Entry 8YY9 (electron microscopy, 2.70 A resolution); this record covers chains 1 and M of the 39 polymer chains in the assembly.

# Chain 1
Molecule: Antenna pigment protein alpha chain
Organism: Dinoroseobacter shibae DFL 12
UniProt: A8LQ15 (A8LQ15_DINSH); residues 1-53 here = UniProt positions 1-53
Chain sequence (53 residues; each row starts with the number of its first residue):
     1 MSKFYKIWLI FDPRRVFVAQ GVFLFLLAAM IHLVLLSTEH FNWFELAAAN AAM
Disordered / not traced: 1, 52-53
Ligand contacts:
  - Spheroidenone (A1EFU; (4E,16E,26E)-2-methoxy-2,6,10,14,19,23,27,31-octamethyl-dotriaconta-4,6,8,10,12,14,16,18,20,22,26,30-dodecaen-3-one), molecule 1: Phe4, Lys6, Ile7, Leu9, Ile10
  - Spheroidenone (A1EFU), molecule 2: Phe17, Gln20, Phe23, Leu24, Leu27, Met30, Ile31, Val34
  - Spheroidenone (A1EFU), molecule 3: Phe17, Gln20, Gly21
  - Spheroidenone (A1EFU), molecule 4: Phe25, Ala28, Ala29, His32, Leu36, Trp43
  - bacteriochlorophyll a (BCL), molecule 1: Phe4, Ile7, Trp8, Phe11, Val16, Gln20, Phe23, Ile31
  - bacteriochlorophyll a (BCL), molecule 2: Gly21, Leu24, Phe25, Ala28, His32, Leu35, Trp43, Phe44
  - bacteriochlorophyll a (BCL), molecule 3: Leu24, Leu27, Ala28, Ile31, His32, Leu35, Phe41
  - MW9 ((21R,24R,27S)-24,27,28-trihydroxy-18,24-dioxo-19,23,25-trioxa-24lambda~5~-phosphaoctacosan-21-yl (9Z)-octadec-9-enoate): Arg14, Val18, Val22

# Chain M
Molecule: Reaction center protein M chain
Organism: Dinoroseobacter shibae DFL 12
UniProt: A8LQ17 (A8LQ17_DINSH); numbering as in UniProt (aligned over 1-330)
Chain sequence (330 residues; numbered 1 to 330; the number before each row is that of its first residue):
     1 MPEYQNIFTQ VQVQGPAELG VDNENNLTEE RTTGTGFSQL IGWIGNAQLG PIYLGWFGII
    61 SLVTGTLWFN IVGFNMLSQV GYSIPEFIRQ LFWLALEPPS PEYGLRMPPL DDGGWFIIAS
   121 FFLLVSVISW WLRSYQLAEM HKMGKHVAWA FAAAIWLFLV LGLFRPILMG SWSEAVPYGI
   181 FPHLDWTTAF SIRYGNLYYN PFHALSIVFL YGSVLLFAMH GATILAVTRF GGDRELEQIY
   241 DRGTASERAG LFWRWTMGFN ATMEGIHRWA WWFAVLTPIT GGIGILLTGT VVDNWFLWAV
   301 EHNFAPDYTQ DYGYEAYTTY DGFLGREEGN
Disordered / not traced: 1, 327-330
Metal / ion sites: Fe ion: His220, Glu235 (shared with 2 residues of chain L)
Ligand contacts:
  - Spheroidenone (A1EFU; (4E,16E,26E)-2-methoxy-2,6,10,14,19,23,27,31-octamethyl-dotriaconta-4,6,8,10,12,14,16,18,20,22,26,30-dodecaen-3-one): Trp68, Phe69, Asn70, Val72, Gly73, Phe74, Met76, Phe87, Leu91, Ile117, Ser120, Phe121, Leu123, Leu124, Phe158, Leu159, Leu161, Gly162, Leu163, Trp172, Val176, Pro177, Tyr178, Gly179, Ile180, His183
  - bacteriochlorophyll a (BCL), molecule 1: Trp68, Phe69, Leu91, Phe92, Phe158, Leu161, Val176, Ile180, His183, Leu184, Trp186, Thr187
  - bacteriochlorophyll a (BCL), molecule 2: Thr187, Tyr198, Ala204, Ile207, Val208, Tyr211, Gly212, Leu215
  - bacteriochlorophyll a / bacteriopheophytin a: Ser61, Leu62, Gly65, Thr66, Phe69, Asn70, Leu123, Ser126, Val127, Trp130, Val147, Ala150, Phe151, Ala154, Ile155, Leu157, Phe158, Leu161, Trp186, Thr187, Thr188, Phe190, Ser191, Asn196, Leu197, Tyr198, Phe202, His203, Ser206, Ile207, Leu210, Tyr211, Ala274, Val275, Thr277, Pro278, Thr280, Gly281, Gly282, Ile285
  - bacteriopheophytin a (BPH): Tyr211, Val214, Leu215, Ala218, Met219, Trp253, Thr256, Met257
  - cardiolipin / MW9: Pro201, Ala204, Leu205, Val208, Arg254, Met257, Gly258, Phe259, Trp269, Phe273, Trp298, His302, Phe304
  - MW9 ((21R,24R,27S)-24,27,28-trihydroxy-18,24-dioxo-19,23,25-trioxa-24lambda~5~-phosphaoctacosan-21-yl (9Z)-octadec-9-enoate), molecule 1: Asn26, Glu30, Trp56, Phe57, Ile60, Val125, Ile128, Ser129, Trp131, Leu132, Tyr135, Gln136, Glu139, Met140, Trp149
  - MW9, molecule 2: Ser83, Ile84, Pro85
  - MW9, molecule 3: Gly144, Lys145, His146, Trp149, Ala152, Ala153, Trp156, Arg268, Trp271, Trp272, Ile279, Ile283
  - ubiquinone-10 (U10): Gly212, Leu215, Leu216, Met219, His220, Thr223, Ile224, Ser246, Ala249, Gly250, Trp253, Thr256, Met257, Phe259, Asn260, Ala261, Thr262, Met263, Ile266, Trp269, Phe273
Reported in the primary citation:
  - binding site for bacteriochlorophyll a: His203

# Interface between chain 1 and chain M
Pairs across the interface (17):
  Arg15(1) - Trp56(M)
  Val18(1) - Trp56(M)  hydrophobic
  Ala19(1) - Trp56(M)  hydrophobic
  Val22(1) - Ile60(M)  hydrophobic
  Leu26(1) - Thr64(M)
  Leu26(1) - Phe122(M)  hydrophobic
  Ala29(1) - Phe121(M)  hydrophobic
  Met30(1) - Ile118(M)
  Met30(1) - Phe122(M)  hydrophobic
  Leu33(1) - Met107(M)
  Leu33(1) - Ile118(M)  hydrophobic
  Leu36(1) - Met107(M)
  Ser37(1) - Met107(M)
  Ser37(1) - Pro108(M)
  Ser37(1) - Pro109(M)
  Ser37(1) - Leu110(M)
  Glu45(1) - Arg106(M)
Interface residues without a listed pair, chain 1 (13 interface residues in all): Phe25, Val34
Interface residues without a listed pair, chain M (15 interface residues in all): Glu29, Glu30, Ile117, Val125

# Overview
The interface between chain 1 and chain M involves 13 residues on one side and 15 on the other. One compound
MW9 molecule is bound between chain 1 and chain M. Chain 1 binds 3 copies of bacteriochlorophyll a and 4
copies of Spheroidenone. From the paper: a binding site for bacteriochlorophyll a at His203(M).
Chain 1 is Antenna pigment protein alpha chain and chain M is Reaction center protein M chain, both from
Dinoroseobacter shibae DFL 12; the structure, Cryo-EM structure of a tri-heme cytochrome-associated RC-LH1
complex from a marine photoheterotrophic bacterium, purified with magnesium-free ..., was determined by
electron microscopy, deposited together with 8YZ2 and 9KM0.
